5KEH - chain A; structure by X-ray diffraction, 1.55 A resolution.

== Chain A ==
Name: Hemolysin
From: Proteus mirabilis
UniProt: P16466 (HLYA_PROMI); residue numbers follow UniProt; this construct covers 30-265
Sequence (242 residues; each row starts with the number of its first residue):
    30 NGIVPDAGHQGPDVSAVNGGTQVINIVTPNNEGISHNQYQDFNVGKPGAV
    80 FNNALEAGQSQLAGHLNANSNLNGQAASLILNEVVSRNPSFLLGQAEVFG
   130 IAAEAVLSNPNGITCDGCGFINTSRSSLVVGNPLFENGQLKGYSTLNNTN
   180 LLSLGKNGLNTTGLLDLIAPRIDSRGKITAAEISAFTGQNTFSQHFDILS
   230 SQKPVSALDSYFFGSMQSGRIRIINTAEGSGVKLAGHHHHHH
Disulfides: C144-C147
Sequence notes: engineered mutation A125 (Gln in P16466), A134 (Tyr in P16466); expression tag (266-271)
From the paper describing this entry:
  - self-association interface (contacts with another copy of this molecule): M245, I250, I252, V261, L263
  - mutagenesis - F241K: decreased stability (citing earlier work)

== Summary ==
From the paper: F241K reduces stability; a self-association interface involving M245, I250 and I252 among
others.
Chain A is Hemolysin (Proteus mirabilis); the structure, Truncated hemolysin A from P. mirabilis at 2.0
Angstroms resolution crystallized in a high salt condition, was determined by X-ray diffraction together with
5KF3, 5KKD, 5SZ8 and 4W8Q from the same study.
